PDB entry 6HRF | electron microscopy, 3.30 A resolution | chains A and C of the 6 polymer chains in the assembly

== Chain A (and C) ==
Protein: Microtubule-associated protein tau
Source organism: Homo sapiens
Notes: chain C of this document is another copy of the same molecule, construct and numbering; everything in this record applies to it too
UniProtKB: P10636 (TAU_HUMAN), isoform P10636-8; residue numbers follow UniProt; this construct covers 1-441
Sequence (441 residues; row label = number of the first residue in the row):
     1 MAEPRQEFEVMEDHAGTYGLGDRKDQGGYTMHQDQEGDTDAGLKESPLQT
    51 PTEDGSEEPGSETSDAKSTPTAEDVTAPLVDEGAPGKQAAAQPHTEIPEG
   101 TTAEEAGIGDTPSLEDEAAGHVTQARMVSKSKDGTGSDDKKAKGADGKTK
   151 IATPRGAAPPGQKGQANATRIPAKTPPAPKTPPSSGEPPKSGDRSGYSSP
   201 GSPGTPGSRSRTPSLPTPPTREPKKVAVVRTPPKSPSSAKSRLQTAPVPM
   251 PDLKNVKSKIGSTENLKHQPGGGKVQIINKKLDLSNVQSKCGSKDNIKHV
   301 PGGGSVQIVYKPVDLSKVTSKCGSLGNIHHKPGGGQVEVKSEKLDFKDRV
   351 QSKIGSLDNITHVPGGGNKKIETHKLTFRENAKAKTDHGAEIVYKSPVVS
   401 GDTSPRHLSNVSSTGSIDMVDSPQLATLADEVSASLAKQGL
Unresolved in the structure: 1-303, 381-441
Curated features (UniProtKB/Swiss-Prot):
  - site (Not glycated): K24, K44, K67
  - modified residue: A2 (N-acetylalanine), Y18 (Phosphotyrosine), Y29 (Phosphotyrosine), S46 (Phosphoserine), S61 (Phosphoserine), T69 (Phosphothreonine), T71 (Phosphothreonine), T111 (Phosphothreonine), S214 (Phosphoserine)
  - glycosylation (N-linked (Glc) (glycation) lysine): K87, K383
  - cross-link: K44 (Glycyl lysine isopeptide (Lys-Gly) (interchain with G-Cter in ubiquitin))
  - natural variant: R5 (R5H: In FTD1; R5L: In PSNP1)

== How chain A and chain C interact ==
Residue-residue contacts (166):
  G304(A) - G304(C)
  S305(A) - G304(C)  hydrogen bond (backbone-backbone)
  S305(A) - S305(C)
  S305(A) - V306(C)  hydrogen bond (backbone-backbone)
  V306(A) - V306(C)
  V306(A) - F378(C)  hydrophobic
  Q307(A) - V306(C)  hydrogen bond (backbone-backbone)
  Q307(A) - Q307(C)
  Q307(A) - I308(C)  hydrogen bond (backbone-backbone)
  I308(A) - I308(C)
  I308(A) - L376(C)  hydrophobic
  V309(A) - I308(C)  hydrogen bond (backbone-backbone)
  V309(A) - V309(C)
  V309(A) - Y310(C)  hydrogen bond (backbone-backbone)
  Y310(A) - Y310(C)  hydrophobic
  Y310(A) - H374(C)
  K311(A) - Y310(C)  hydrogen bond (backbone-backbone)
  K311(A) - K311(C)
  P312(A) - Y310(C)
  P312(A) - P312(C)
  V313(A) - P312(C)  hydrogen bond (backbone-backbone)
  V313(A) - V313(C)
  V313(A) - D314(C)  hydrogen bond (backbone-backbone)
  D314(A) - D314(C)
  L315(A) - D314(C)  hydrogen bond (backbone-backbone)
  L315(A) - L315(C)
  S316(A) - D314(C)
  S316(A) - S316(C)
  S316(A) - K370(C)  hydrogen bond
  K317(A) - S316(C)  hydrogen bond (backbone-backbone)
  K317(A) - K317(C)
  K317(A) - V318(C)  hydrogen bond (backbone-backbone)
  V318(A) - V318(C)
  V318(A) - N368(C)
  V318(A) - K370(C)
  T319(A) - V318(C)  hydrogen bond (backbone-backbone)
  T319(A) - T319(C)
  T319(A) - S320(C)  hydrogen bond (backbone-backbone)
  T319(A) - N368(C)  hydrogen bond (backbone-side chain)
  S320(A) - S320(C)
  S320(A) - G365(C)
  S320(A) - G366(C)
  K321(A) - S320(C)  hydrogen bond (backbone-backbone)
  K321(A) - K321(C)
  K321(A) - C322(C)  hydrogen bond (backbone-backbone)
  C322(A) - C322(C)
  C322(A) - L325(C)  hydrophobic
  C322(A) - G365(C)
  G323(A) - C322(C)  hydrogen bond (backbone-backbone)
  G323(A) - G323(C)
  S324(A) - G323(C)
  S324(A) - S324(C)
  S324(A) - L325(C)  hydrogen bond (backbone-backbone)
  L325(A) - L325(C)
  L325(A) - G326(C)  hydrogen bond (backbone-backbone)
  N327(A) - G326(C)
  N327(A) - N327(C)  hydrogen bond (side chain-backbone)
  N327(A) - I328(C)
  I328(A) - I328(C)
  I328(A) - V363(C)  hydrophobic
  H329(A) - I328(C)  hydrogen bond (backbone-backbone)
  H329(A) - H329(C)
  H329(A) - H330(C)  hydrogen bond (backbone-backbone)
  H330(A) - H330(C)
  H330(A) - N359(C)
  H330(A) - T361(C)  hydrogen bond
  K331(A) - H330(C)  hydrogen bond (backbone-backbone)
  K331(A) - K331(C)
  K331(A) - P332(C)
  P332(A) - P332(C)
  P332(A) - N359(C)
  G333(A) - P332(C)  hydrogen bond (backbone-backbone)
  G333(A) - G334(C)
  G334(A) - G334(C)
  G335(A) - G335(C)
  Q336(A) - G335(C)  hydrogen bond (backbone-backbone)
  Q336(A) - Q336(C)  hydrogen bond
  Q336(A) - V337(C)  hydrogen bond (backbone-backbone)
  V337(A) - V337(C)
  V337(A) - G355(C)
  V337(A) - S356(C)
  E338(A) - V337(C)
  E338(A) - E338(C)
  E338(A) - V339(C)  hydrogen bond (backbone-backbone)
  V339(A) - V339(C)
  V339(A) - I354(C)
  K340(A) - V339(C)  hydrogen bond (backbone-backbone)
  K340(A) - K340(C)
  K340(A) - S341(C)  hydrogen bond (backbone-backbone)
  S341(A) - S341(C)
  S341(A) - L344(C)
  E342(A) - S341(C)
  E342(A) - E342(C)  hydrogen bond (backbone-backbone)
  K343(A) - E342(C)  hydrogen bond (backbone-backbone)
  K343(A) - L344(C)
  L344(A) - L344(C)
  D345(A) - L344(C)  hydrogen bond (backbone-backbone)
  D345(A) - D345(C)
  D345(A) - F346(C)
  F346(A) - L344(C)
  F346(A) - F346(C)
  K347(A) - F346(C)  hydrogen bond (backbone-backbone)
  K347(A) - K347(C)
  K347(A) - D348(C)
  D348(A) - D348(C)  hydrogen bond (backbone-backbone)
  D348(A) - R349(C)  hydrogen bond (backbone-backbone)
  V350(A) - F346(C)
  V350(A) - K347(C)
  V350(A) - V350(C)
  Q351(A) - V350(C)  hydrogen bond (backbone-backbone)
  Q351(A) - Q351(C)  hydrogen bond
  Q351(A) - S352(C)  hydrogen bond (backbone-backbone)
  S352(A) - S352(C)
  K353(A) - S352(C)  hydrogen bond (backbone-backbone)
  K353(A) - K353(C)
  K353(A) - I354(C)  hydrogen bond (backbone-backbone)
  I354(A) - I354(C)
  G355(A) - I354(C)
  G355(A) - G355(C)
  S356(A) - G355(C)  hydrogen bond (backbone-backbone)
  S356(A) - S356(C)
  S356(A) - L357(C)  hydrogen bond (backbone-backbone)
  L357(A) - L357(C)
  D358(A) - L357(C)  hydrogen bond (backbone-backbone)
  D358(A) - D358(C)
  D358(A) - N359(C)  hydrogen bond (backbone-backbone)
  N359(A) - N359(C)  hydrogen bond
  I360(A) - N359(C)  hydrogen bond (backbone-backbone)
  I360(A) - I360(C)
  I360(A) - T361(C)  hydrogen bond (backbone-backbone)
  T361(A) - T361(C)
  H362(A) - T361(C)  hydrogen bond (backbone-backbone)
  H362(A) - H362(C)  hydrogen bond
  H362(A) - V363(C)  hydrogen bond (backbone-backbone)
  V363(A) - V363(C)
  P364(A) - V363(C)
  P364(A) - P364(C)
  P364(A) - G365(C)  hydrogen bond (backbone-backbone)
  G366(A) - G365(C)  hydrogen bond (backbone-backbone)
  G366(A) - G366(C)
  G367(A) - G366(C)  hydrogen bond (backbone-backbone)
  N368(A) - G366(C)
  N368(A) - N368(C)  hydrogen bond (side chain-backbone)
  K369(A) - N368(C)  hydrogen bond (backbone-backbone)
  K369(A) - K369(C)
  K369(A) - K370(C)  hydrogen bond (backbone-backbone)
  K370(A) - K370(C)
  I371(A) - K370(C)  hydrogen bond (backbone-backbone)
  I371(A) - I371(C)
  I371(A) - E372(C)  hydrogen bond (backbone-backbone)
  E372(A) - E372(C)
  T373(A) - E372(C)  hydrogen bond (side chain-backbone)
  T373(A) - T373(C)
  T373(A) - H374(C)  hydrogen bond (backbone-backbone)
  H374(A) - H374(C)
  K375(A) - H374(C)  hydrogen bond (backbone-backbone)
  K375(A) - K375(C)
  K375(A) - L376(C)  hydrogen bond (backbone-backbone)
  L376(A) - L376(C)
  T377(A) - L376(C)  hydrogen bond (backbone-backbone)
  T377(A) - T377(C)
  T377(A) - F378(C)  hydrogen bond (backbone-backbone)
  F378(A) - F378(C)  hydrophobic
  R379(A) - F378(C)  hydrogen bond (backbone-backbone)
  R379(A) - R379(C)
  R379(A) - E380(C)  hydrogen bond (backbone-backbone)
Also at the interface, not in a pair above, chain A (76 interface residues in all): R349, G365, E380
Also at the interface, not in a pair above, chain C (76 interface residues in all): K343, G367

== Overview ==
Chain A and chain C each contribute 76 residues to their interface, with 70 hydrogen bonds. Among the polar
pairs are S316(A)-K370(C), T319(A)-N368(C) and N327(A)-N327(C).
Both chains are Microtubule-associated protein tau (Homo sapiens). Entry 6HRF (Straight filament from sporadic
Alzheimer's disease brain) was determined by electron microscopy, deposited together with 6HRE.
